9C1J - chains Q and x of the 43 polymer chains in the assembly; structure by electron microscopy, 2.72 A resolution.

== Chain Q (and x) ==
Name: Outer capsid glycoprotein VP7
Source organism: Simian rotavirus A strain RRV
Notes: chain x of this document is another copy of the same molecule, construct and numbering; everything in this record applies to it too
UniProt: P12476 (VP7_ROTRH); residue numbers follow UniProt; this construct covers 1-326
Sequence (326 residues; row label = number of the first residue in the row):
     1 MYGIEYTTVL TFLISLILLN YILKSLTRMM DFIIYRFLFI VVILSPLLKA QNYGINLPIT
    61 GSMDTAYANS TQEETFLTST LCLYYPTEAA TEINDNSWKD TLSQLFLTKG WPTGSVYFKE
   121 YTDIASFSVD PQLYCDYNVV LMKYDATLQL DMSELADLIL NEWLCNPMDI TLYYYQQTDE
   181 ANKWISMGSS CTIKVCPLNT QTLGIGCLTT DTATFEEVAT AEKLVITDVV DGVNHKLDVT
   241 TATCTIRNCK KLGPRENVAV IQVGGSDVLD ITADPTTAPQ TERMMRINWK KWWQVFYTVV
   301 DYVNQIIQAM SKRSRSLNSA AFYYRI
Disordered / not traced: 1-55
Disulfides: Cys-82/Cys-135, Cys-165/Cys-249, Cys-191/Cys-244, Cys-196/Cys-207
Glycans and other covalent adducts: N-acetylglucosamine (NAG) linked to Asn-69
Ion coordination: Ca2+ site 1: Asp-95 (shared with 3 residues of chain S); Ca2+ site 2: Asp-151, Glu-154, Glu-222, Leu-224; Ca2+ site 3: Gln-177, Asp-228, Val-229, Asp-231 (shared with 1 residue of chain R); Ca2+ site 4: Gly-206, Thr-214, Glu-216 (shared with 1 residue of chain R); Ca2+ site 5: Asp-270, Thr-272, Asp-274, Thr-277; Ca2+ site 6: Asp-301 (shared with 4 residues of chain S)

== How chain Q and chain x interact ==
Residue-residue contacts (29):
  Thr-80(Q) with Ala-320(x)
  Gly-114(Q) with Ala-320(x)
  Ser-115(Q) with Ala-320(x)
  Leu-317(Q) with Ile-326(x)
  Asn-318(Q) with Thr-113(x); Ile-326(x)
  Ser-319(Q) with Tyr-324(x), hydrogen bond (backbone-side chain)
  Ala-320(Q) with Gly-114(x); Tyr-117(x); Tyr-324(x)
  Ala-321(Q) with Tyr-324(x)
  Phe-322(Q) with Tyr-117(x), hydrophobic; Lys-119(x); Tyr-323(x)
  Tyr-323(Q) with Phe-322(x); Tyr-323(x), hydrogen bond (backbone-backbone); Arg-325(x)
  Tyr-324(Q) with Ala-320(x), hydrogen bond (side chain-backbone); Ala-321(x); Phe-322(x), hydrophobic
  Arg-325(Q) with Ala-320(x); Ala-321(x), hydrogen bond (backbone-backbone); Tyr-323(x); Arg-325(x)
  Ile-326(Q) with Leu-317(x); Asn-318(x); Ser-319(x); Ala-320(x), hydrophobic; Arg-325(x)
Other interface residues (no listed pair), chain Q (15 interface residues in all): Tyr-117, Tyr-134

== In short ==
15 residues of chain Q and 14 residues of chain x are in contact, with 4 hydrogen bonds. Polar contacts
include Ser-319(Q)/Tyr-324(x), Tyr-324(Q)/Ala-320(x) and Tyr-323(Q)/Tyr-323(x). N-acetylglucosamine is
covalently linked to Asn-69(Q). The Ca2+ site 2 is built by Asp-151(Q), Glu-154(Q), Glu-222(Q) and Leu-224(Q).
Both chains are Outer capsid glycoprotein VP7 (Simian rotavirus A strain RRV). Entry 9C1J (Rhesus rotavirus
(reversed structure at 2.72 Angstrom resolution)) was determined by electron microscopy.
